PDB entry 3VXS | X-ray diffraction, 1.80 A resolution | chains A and B of the 5 polymer chains in the assembly

== Chain A ==
Protein: HLA class I histocompatibility antigen, A-24 alpha chain
Organism: Homo sapiens
Reference sequence: P05534 (1A24_HUMAN); residues 1-274 here correspond to UniProt positions 25-298 (UniProt number = residue number + 24)
Sequence (275 residues; row label = number of the first residue in the row; numbering starts at 0):
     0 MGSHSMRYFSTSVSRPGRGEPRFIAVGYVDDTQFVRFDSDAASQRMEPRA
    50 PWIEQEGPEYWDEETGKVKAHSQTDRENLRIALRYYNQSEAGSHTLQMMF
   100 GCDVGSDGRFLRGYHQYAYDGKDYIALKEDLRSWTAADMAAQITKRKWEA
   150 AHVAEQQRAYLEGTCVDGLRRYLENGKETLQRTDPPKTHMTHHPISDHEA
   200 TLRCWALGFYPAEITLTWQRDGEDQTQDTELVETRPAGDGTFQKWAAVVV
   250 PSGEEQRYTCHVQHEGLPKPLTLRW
Unresolved in the structure: 0
Cystine bridges: C101-C164, C203-C259
Differences from the reference sequence: expression tag (0)

== Chain B ==
Protein: Beta-2-microglobulin
Organism: Homo sapiens
Reference sequence: P61769 (B2MG_HUMAN); residues 1-99 here correspond to UniProt positions 21-119 (UniProt number = residue number + 20)
Sequence (100 residues; row label = number of the first residue in the row; numbering starts at 0):
     0 MIQRTPKIQVYSRHPAENGKSNFLNCYVSGFHPSDIEVDLLKNGERIEKV
    50 EHSDLSFSKDWSFYLLYYTEFTPTEKDEYACRVNHVTLSQPKIVKWDRDM
Cystine bridges: C25-C80
Differences from the reference sequence: expression tag (0)
Swiss-Prot annotation at these positions:
  - modified residue: Q2 (Pyrrolidone carboxylic acid)
  - glycosylation: I1 (N-linked (Glc) (glycation) isoleucine), K19 (N-linked (Glc) (glycation) lysine), K41 (N-linked (Glc) (glycation) lysine), K48 (N-linked (Glc) (glycation) lysine), K58 (N-linked (Glc) (glycation) lysine), K91 (N-linked (Glc) (glycation) lysine), K94 (N-linked (Glc) (glycation) lysine)

== Interface between chain A and chain B ==
Pairs across the interface (54):
  F8(A) - S55(B)
  F8(A) - F56(B)  hydrophobic
  S9(A) - F56(B)
  T10(A) - F56(B)
  T10(A) - F62(B)
  V12(A) - S33(B)
  V25(A) - D53(B)
  V25(A) - L54(B)
  V25(A) - S55(B)
  Y27(A) - S55(B)
  Y27(A) - Y63(B)  hydrogen bond
  Q32(A) - D53(B)  hydrogen bond
  R35(A) - D53(B)  salt bridge
  R48(A) - D53(B)  salt bridge
  H93(A) - M0(B)
  Q96(A) - H31(B)  hydrogen bond
  Q96(A) - F56(B)
  Q96(A) - W60(B)  hydrogen bond (side chain-backbone)
  Q96(A) - F62(B)
  M97(A) - F56(B)
  Q115(A) - W60(B)
  Y116(A) - W60(B)
  A117(A) - W60(B)  hydrophobic
  D119(A) - M0(B)
  D119(A) - I1(B)
  D119(A) - H31(B)
  G120(A) - I1(B)
  G120(A) - R3(B)  hydrogen bond (backbone-side chain)
  G120(A) - H31(B)
  K121(A) - I1(B)
  D122(A) - W60(B)  hydrogen bond
  T190(A) - D98(B)  hydrogen bond
  H192(A) - D98(B)  salt bridge
  R202(A) - D98(B)  salt bridge
  W204(A) - D98(B)  hydrogen bond
  W204(A) - M99(B)
  V231(A) - Q8(B)
  E232(A) - K6(B)  salt bridge
  E232(A) - Q8(B)
  R234(A) - Q8(B)
  R234(A) - Y10(B)
  R234(A) - M99(B)  hydrogen bond (side chain-backbone)
  P235(A) - Y10(B)  hydrogen bond (backbone-side chain)
  P235(A) - N24(B)
  P235(A) - Y26(B)
  A236(A) - R12(B)  hydrogen bond (backbone-side chain)
  A236(A) - N24(B)
  G237(A) - R12(B)  hydrogen bond (backbone-side chain)
  G237(A) - L65(B)
  D238(A) - R12(B)
  Q242(A) - Y10(B)
  Q242(A) - S11(B)  hydrogen bond (side chain-backbone)
  Q242(A) - R12(B)  hydrogen bond (side chain-backbone)
  W244(A) - M99(B)  hydrogen bond (side chain-backbone)
Other interface residues (no listed pair), chain A (39 interface residues in all): I23, S92, T94, M98, L206, E229, T233
Other interface residues (no listed pair), chain B (25 interface residues in all): H13, P14, D59

== In short ==
Chain A and chain B form an interface of 39 and 25 residues respectively, with 15 hydrogen bonds and 5 salt
bridges. Polar pairs include R35(A)-D53(B), R48(A)-D53(B) and H192(A)-D98(B).
Here chain A is HLA class I histocompatibility antigen, A-24 alpha chain and chain B is Beta-2-microglobulin,
both from Homo sapiens. Entry 3VXS (The complex between H27-14 TCR and HLA-A24 bound to HIV-1 Nef134-10(6L)
peptide) was determined by X-ray diffraction (same publication as 3VXM, 3VXN, 3VXO, 3VXP, 3VXQ, 3VXR and 3
further entries).
